6BQ4 - chains A and B; structure by X-ray diffraction, 1.89 A resolution.

# Chain A (and B)
Protein: Thermospermine synthase ACAULIS protein
Source organism: Medicago truncatula
Notes: chain B of this document is another copy of the same molecule, construct and numbering; everything in this record applies to it too
UniProtKB: G7K2D1 (G7K2D1_MEDTR); numbering as in UniProt (aligned over 1-328)
Sequence (331 residues; each row starts with the number of its first residue; numbers below 1 keep their minus sign (Ser-2 is residue -2)):
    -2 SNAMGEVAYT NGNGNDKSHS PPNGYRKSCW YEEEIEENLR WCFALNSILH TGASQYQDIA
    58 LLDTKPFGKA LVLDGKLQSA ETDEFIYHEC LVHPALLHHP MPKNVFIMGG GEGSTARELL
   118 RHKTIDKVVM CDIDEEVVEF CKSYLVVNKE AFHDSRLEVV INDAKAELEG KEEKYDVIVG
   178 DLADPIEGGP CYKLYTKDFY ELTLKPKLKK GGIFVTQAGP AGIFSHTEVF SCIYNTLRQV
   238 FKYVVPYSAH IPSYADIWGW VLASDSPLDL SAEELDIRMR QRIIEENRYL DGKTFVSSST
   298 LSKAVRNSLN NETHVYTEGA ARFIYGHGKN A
Not modelled in the structure: -2 to 23, 316-328
Differences from the reference sequence: expression tag (-2 to 0)
Ligand contacts:
  - adenosine (ADN): Gln54, Gly106, Gly107, Gly108, Cys128, Asp129, Ile130, Asp131, Val134, Asn159, Asp160, Ala161, Asp178, Leu179, Ala180, Pro187, Cys188, Leu191
  - B3P (2-[3-(2-hydroxy-1,1-dihydroxymethyl-ethylamino)-propylamino]-2-hydroxymethyl-propane-1,3-diol): Glu30, Ile32, Lys73, Leu74, Gln75, Ser76, Tyr84, Asp178, Leu179, Ala180, Asp181, Gln214, Tyr251, Trp255
What the authors report for this chain:
  - binding site for adenosine: Gln54, Glu109, Asp129, Ile130, Asp160, Ala161, Leu179, Pro187
  - catalytic residues: Asp178 (proposed by the authors, not directly observed)
  - specificity-determining residues: His85, Glu109, Asp129, Gly216 (by similarity / conservation)

# Chain A / chain B interface
Residue-residue contacts (67):
  Trp27(A) with Asn35(B); Arg37(B)
  Asn35(A) with Trp27(B); Cys39(B); Phe40(B); Ala41(B), hydrogen bond (backbone-backbone); Lys62(B); Pro63(B)
  Leu36(A) with Trp38(B), hydrophobic; Cys39(B); Phe40(B), hydrophobic; Phe64(B), hydrophobic
  Arg37(A) with Trp27(B); Arg37(B); Trp38(B); Cys39(B), hydrogen bond (backbone-backbone)
  Trp38(A) with Ile32(B), hydrophobic; Leu36(B), hydrophobic; Arg37(B); Trp38(B), hydrophobic
  Cys39(A) with Asn35(B); Leu36(B); Arg37(B), hydrogen bond (backbone-backbone)
  Phe40(A) with Asn35(B); Leu36(B), hydrophobic
  Ala41(A) with Asn35(B), hydrogen bond (backbone-backbone)
  Lys62(A) with Asn35(B)
  Pro63(A) with Glu33(B); Asn35(B); Leu36(B), hydrophobic
  Phe64(A) with Leu36(B), hydrophobic
  Thr79(A) with Phe221(B)
  Ile83(A) with Ile220(B), hydrophobic
  Ile220(A) with Ile83(B), hydrophobic; Pro249(B), hydrophobic
  Phe221(A) with Thr79(B)
  His247(A) with Asp253(B); Ile254(B)
  Pro249(A) with Ile220(B), hydrophobic
  Asp253(A) with His247(B)
  Ile254(A) with His247(B)
  Glu283(A) with Lys300(B), salt bridge
  Asn284(A) with Lys300(B), hydrogen bond (backbone-side chain)
  Tyr286(A) with Ile220(B), hydrophobic; Ser299(B); Lys300(B)
  Asp288(A) with Lys300(B); Arg303(B), salt bridge
  Lys290(A) with Thr297(B); Arg303(B)
  Thr291(A) with Ser299(B); Lys300(B), hydrogen bond (side chain-backbone); Arg303(B), hydrogen bond
  Ser294(A) with Ser294(B), hydrogen bond (backbone-side chain); Thr297(B), hydrogen bond (side chain-backbone)
  Thr297(A) with Lys290(B); Ser294(B), hydrogen bond (backbone-side chain)
  Ser299(A) with Tyr286(B); Thr291(B)
  Lys300(A) with Glu283(B), salt bridge; Asn284(B), hydrogen bond (side chain-backbone); Tyr286(B); Asp288(B); Thr291(B), hydrogen bond (backbone-side chain)
  Arg303(A) with Asp288(B), salt bridge; Lys290(B); Thr291(B), hydrogen bond
Also at the interface, not in a pair above, chain A (39 interface residues in all): Glu31, Ile32, Asp80, Phe82, Ala252, Arg285, Leu287, Leu298, Ala301
Also at the interface, not in a pair above, chain B (40 interface residues in all): Glu34, Asp80, Phe82, Ala252, Arg285, Leu287, Leu298, Ala301

# Overview
Chain A and chain B form an interface of 39 and 40 residues respectively; the contacts include 13 hydrogen
bonds and 4 salt bridges. Among the polar pairs are Glu283(A)-Lys300(B), Asp288(A)-Arg303(B) and
Asn284(A)-Lys300(B). The paper reports the catalytic residue Asp178(A); a binding site for adenosine at
Gln54(A), Glu109(A) and Asp129(A) among others.
Both chains are Thermospermine synthase ACAULIS protein (Medicago truncatula). Entry 6BQ4 (Crystal structure
of Medicago truncatula Thermospermine Synthase (MtTSPS) in complex with adenosine) was determined by X-ray
diffraction (same publication as 6BQ2, 6BQ3, 6BQ5, 6BQ6 and 6BQ7).
